PDB entry 9GEO | electron microscopy, 2.79 A resolution | chains E and J of the 10 polymer chains in the assembly

Chain E:
Molecule: Histone H3.2
From: Xenopus laevis
Reference sequence: P84233 (H32_XENLA); residues 37-135 here correspond to UniProt positions 38-136 (UniProt number = residue number + 1)
Chain sequence (99 residues; each row starts with the number of its first residue):
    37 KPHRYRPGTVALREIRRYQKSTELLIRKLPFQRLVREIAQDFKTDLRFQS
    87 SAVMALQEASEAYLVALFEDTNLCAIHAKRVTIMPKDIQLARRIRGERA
Disordered / not traced: 37, 135
Construct notes: conflict Ala102 (Gly103 in P84233)
UniProt features mapped onto this chain:
  - modified residue: Lys37 (N6-methyllysine), Tyr41 (Phosphotyrosine), Lys56 (N6,N6,N6-trimethyllysine), Ser57 (Phosphoserine), Lys64 (N6-(2-hydroxyisobutyryl)lysine), Lys79 (N6,N6,N6-trimethyllysine), Thr80 (Phosphothreonine), Ser86 (Phosphoserine), Thr107 (Phosphothreonine), Lys115 (N6-acetyllysine), Lys122 (N6-(2-hydroxyisobutyryl)lysine)
  - lipidation: Cys110 (S-palmitoyl cysteine)

Chain J:
Molecule: Widom-601 DNA
Sequence (147 nucleotides; each row starts with the number of its first residue; numbers below 1 keep their minus sign (DA-73 is residue -73)):
   -73 ATCGAGAATCCCGGTGCCGAGGCCGCTCAATTGGTCGTAGACAGCTCTAG
   -23 CACCGCTTAAACGCACGTACGCGCTGTCCCCCGCGTTTTAACCGCCAAGG
    27 GGATTACTCCCTAGTCTCCAGGCACGTGTCAGATATATACATCCGAT
Disordered / not traced: -73, 73

How chain E and chain J interact:
Contacting residue pairs (23; chain E residue first):
  Arg40(E) with DC70(J), sugar contact
  Tyr41(E) with DC69(J), phosphate contact
  Arg42(E) with DA-5(J), phosphate contact; DC70(J), hydrogen bond to the phosphate; DG71(J), salt bridge to the phosphate
  Thr45(E) with DC69(J), sugar contact; DC70(J), hydrogen bond to the phosphate
  Arg63(E) with DA-14(J), sugar contact; DA-13(J), salt bridge to the phosphate
  Arg72(E) with DC-23(J), salt bridge to the phosphate
  Arg83(E) with DG-24(J), base contact; DC-23(J), phosphate contact
  Phe84(E) with DG-24(J), sugar contact; DC-23(J), hydrogen bond to the phosphate
  Gln85(E) with DG-24(J), phosphate contact
  Ser86(E) with DG-24(J), hydrogen bond to the phosphate
  Arg116(E) with DG-3(J), phosphate contact; DC-2(J), phosphate contact
  Val117(E) with DG-3(J), hydrogen bond to the phosphate
  Thr118(E) with DC-4(J), phosphate contact; DG-3(J), hydrogen bond to the phosphate
  Met120(E) with DG-3(J), sugar contact; DC-2(J), phosphate contact
Other interface residues (no listed pair), chain E (18 interface residues in all): Pro43, Leu82, Lys115, Lys122

Overview:
Chain E and chain J form an interface of 18 and 11 residues respectively; the contacts include 6 hydrogen
bonds and 3 salt bridges. Among the polar pairs are Arg42(E)-DC70(J), Thr45(E)-DC70(J) and Phe84(E)-DC-23(J).
Chain E is Histone H3.2 (Xenopus laevis) and chain J is Widom-601 DNA; the structure, Nucleosome core
particle, was determined by electron microscopy together with 9GEN, 9GEP, 9GEQ, 9GER, 9IHD, 9IHE and 9IHF from
the same study.
